PDB entry 4NDF | X-ray diffraction, 1.94 A resolution | chains A and E of the 3 polymer chains in the assembly

[Chain A]
Protein: Aprataxin
Source organism: Homo sapiens
UniProt: Q7Z2E3 (APTX_HUMAN); residues 165-342 here correspond to UniProt positions 179-356 (UniProt number = residue number + 14)
Chain sequence (182 residues; numbered 161 to 342; the number before each row is that of its first residue):
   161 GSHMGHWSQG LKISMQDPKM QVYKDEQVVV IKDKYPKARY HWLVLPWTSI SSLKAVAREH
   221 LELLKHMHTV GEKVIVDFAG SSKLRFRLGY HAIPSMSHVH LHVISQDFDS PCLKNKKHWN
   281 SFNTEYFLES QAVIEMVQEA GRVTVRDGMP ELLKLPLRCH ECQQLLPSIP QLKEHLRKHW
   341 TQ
Not modelled in the structure: 341-342
Sequence notes: expression tag (161-164)
Ion coordination: Na+ near Ser-255 (its only coordinating residue here); Zn2+: Cys-319, Cys-322, His-335, His-339
Ligand contacts: adenosine monophosphate (AMP): Gly-170, Leu-171, Ser-174, Ile-191, Lys-192, Asp-193, Lys-194, Tyr-195, Lys-197, His-201, Leu-203, His-251, Ile-253, Pro-254, Ser-255, Met-256, His-260, His-262
Swiss-Prot annotation at these positions:
  - zinc finger: Leu-317 to His-339 (C2H2-type)
  - region (Interaction with DNA substrate): Asp-193 to Lys-197, Ser-255, Met-256
  - motif: His-258 to His-262 (Histidine triad motif)
  - active site: His-260 (Tele-AMP-histidine intermediate)
  - site (Interaction with DNA substrate): Ser-174, His-251, His-262, Lys-277
What the authors report for this chain:
  - binding site for the 10-nt DNA/RNA hybrid strand: Trp-167, Tyr-195, Lys-197, Ser-255, Met-256, Lys-277
  - binding site for adenosine monophosphate: Lys-197
  - catalytic residues: His-251, His-260
  - Na+ coordination: Ser-255
  - conformationally variable residues (side-chain flip): His-260
  - disease-associated variants - K197Q: decreased catalytic activity on 5'-AMPRNA:DNA
  - disease-associated variants - K197Q: decreased catalytic activity on 5'-AMPSSB
  - disease-associated variants - D185E, A198V, P206L, G231E, R247*, V263G, D267G, W279*, W279R, R306*: decreased stability (proposed by the authors, not directly observed)
  - disease-associated variants - H201Q, H201R (proposed by the authors, not directly observed)

[Chain E]
Molecule: 10-nt DNA strand
Sequence (10 nucleotides; numbered 1 to 10; the number before each row is that of its first residue):
     1 GAATCATAAC
Ion coordination: K+: DT4, DC5 (shared with 1 residue of chain D)

[How chain A and chain E interact]
Residue-residue contacts (7; chain A residue first):
  Lys-276(A) / DC5(E)  salt bridge to the phosphate
  Lys-314(A) / DA6(E)  salt bridge to the phosphate
  Ser-328(A) / DA3(E)  phosphate contact
  Ser-328(A) / DT4(E)  phosphate contact
  Ile-329(A) / DT4(E)  hydrogen bond to the phosphate
  Pro-330(A) / DA3(E)  phosphate contact
  Pro-330(A) / DT4(E)  phosphate contact

[Summary]
Chain A and chain E form an interface of 5 and 4 residues respectively, with 1 hydrogen bond and 2 salt
bridges. Among the polar pairs are Ile-329(A)/DT4(E), Lys-276(A)/DC5(E) and Lys-314(A)/DA6(E). From the paper:
catalytic residues His-251(A) and His-260(A); D185E, A198V and P206L of chain A, among others, reduce
stability; 11 substitutions were tested in all.
Chain A is Aprataxin (Homo sapiens) and chain E is a 10-nt DNA strand; the structure, Human Aprataxin (Aptx)
bound to RNA-DNA, AMP, and Zn - product complex, was determined by X-ray diffraction, deposited together with
4NDG, 4NDH and 4NDI.
